8CLF - chains B and E of the 6 polymer chains in the assembly; structure by X-ray diffraction, 2.70 A resolution.

[Chain B]
Name: Tubulin beta-2B chain
Organism: Bos taurus
UniProt: Q6B856 (TBB2B_BOVIN); the author numbering skips numbers that UniProt does not, so the offset changes along the chain: 1-42 = UniProt 1-42; 45-360 = UniProt 43-358; 369-441 = UniProt 359-431
Chain sequence (431 residues; numbered 1 to 441; 10 numbers in that range are skipped by the numbering (no residue carries them; nothing is unmodelled there); the number before each row is that of its first residue):
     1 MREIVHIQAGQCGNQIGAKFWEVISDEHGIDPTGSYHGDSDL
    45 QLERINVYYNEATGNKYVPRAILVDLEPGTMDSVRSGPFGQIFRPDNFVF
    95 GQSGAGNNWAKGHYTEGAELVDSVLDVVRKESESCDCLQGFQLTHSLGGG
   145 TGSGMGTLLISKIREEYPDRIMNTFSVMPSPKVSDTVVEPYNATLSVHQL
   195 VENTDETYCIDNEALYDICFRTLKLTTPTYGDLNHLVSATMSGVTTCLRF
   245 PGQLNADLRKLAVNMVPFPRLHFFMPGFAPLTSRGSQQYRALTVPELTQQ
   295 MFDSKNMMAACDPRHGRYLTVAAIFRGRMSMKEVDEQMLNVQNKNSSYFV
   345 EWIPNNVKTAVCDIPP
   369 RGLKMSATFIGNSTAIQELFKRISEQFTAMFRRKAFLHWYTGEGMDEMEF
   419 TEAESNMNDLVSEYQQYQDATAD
Disordered / not traced: 439-441
Small-molecule neighbours:
  - GDP (guanosine-5'-diphosphate): Gly10, Gln11, Cys12, Gln15, Ile16, Asp69, Asn101, Ser140, Gly142, Gly143, Gly144, Thr145, Gly146, Ser147, Val171, Pro173, Val177, Asp179, Glu183, Asn206, Leu209, Tyr224, Leu227, Asn228
  - V1O (5-[[4-(2-bromoethyl)-3,5-dimethoxy-phenyl]diazenyl]-2-methoxy-phenol): Tyr202, Gly237, Val238, Cys241, Leu242, Leu248, Ala250, Lys254, Leu255, Asn258, Met259, Thr314, Val315, Ala316, Ala317, Ile318, Lys352, Thr376, Ile378
Curated features (UniProtKB/Swiss-Prot):
  - motif: Met1 to Ile4 (MREI motif)
  - binding site (GTP): Gln11, Glu71, Ser140, Gly144, Thr145, Gly146, Asn206, Asn228
  - binding site (Mg(2+)): Glu71
  - modified residue: Ser40 (Phosphoserine), Thr57 (Phosphothreonine), Lys60 (N6-acetyllysine), Ser174 (Phosphoserine), Thr287 (Phosphothreonine), Thr292 (Phosphothreonine), Arg320 (Omega-N-methylarginine)
  - cross-link (Glycyl lysine isopeptide (Lys-Gly)): Lys60 (interchain with G-Cter in ubiquitin), Lys326 (interchain with G-Cter in ubiquitin)
From the paper describing this entry:
  - conformationally variable residues (side-chain flip): Asn249

[Chain E]
Name: Stathmin-4
Organism: synthetic construct
Chain sequence (121 residues; numbered 6 to 141; 15 numbers in that range are skipped by the numbering (no residue carries them; nothing is unmodelled there); the number before each row is that of its first residue):
     6 MEVIELNKCTSGQSFEVILKPPS
    44 DPSLEEIQKKLEAAEERRKYQEAELLKHLAEKREHEREVIQKAIEENNNF
    94 IKMAKEKLAQKMESNKENREAHLAAMLERLQEKDKHAEEVRKNKELKE

[Interface between chain B and chain E]
Pairs across the interface - 24 pairs, chain B then chain E:
  Tyr108(B) - His78(E)  hydrogen bond
  Tyr108(B) - Glu79(E)
  Tyr108(B) - Val82(E)  hydrophobic
  Tyr108(B) - Ile83(E)
  Leu152(B) - Glu79(E)
  Ser155(B) - Leu72(E)
  Ser155(B) - Arg76(E)  hydrogen bond
  Lys156(B) - Arg76(E)
  Arg158(B) - Leu68(E)
  Arg158(B) - Leu72(E)
  Glu159(B) - Leu69(E)
  Glu159(B) - Leu72(E)
  Glu159(B) - Arg76(E)  salt bridge
  Pro162(B) - Glu65(E)
  Glu196(B) - His71(E)
  Glu196(B) - Lys75(E)
  Thr409(B) - Glu89(E)
  Glu411(B) - Val82(E)
  Glu411(B) - Ala86(E)
  Gly412(B) - Val82(E)
  Gly412(B) - Lys85(E)
  Gly412(B) - Ala86(E)
  Asp414(B) - Lys85(E)  salt bridge
  Glu417(B) - His78(E)  salt bridge
Interface residues without a listed pair, chain B (18 interface residues in all): His107, Thr109, Ala112, Asn197, Met413

[Overview]
18 residues of chain B face 14 of chain E across their interface; the contacts include 2 hydrogen bonds and 3
salt bridges. Polar pairs include Glu159(B)-Arg76(E), Asp414(B)-Lys85(E) and Glu417(B)-His78(E). Chain B binds
GDP and compound V1O. UniProt lists 8 GTP-binding residues and Mg2+-binding residue Glu71(B) on chain B. The
paper reports conformational variability at Asn249(B).
Chain B is Tubulin beta-2B chain (Bos taurus) and chain E is Stathmin-4 (synthetic construct); the structure,
Z-SolQ2Br bound to tubulin (T2R-TTL) complex, was determined by X-ray diffraction together with 8CL9, 8CLB,
8CLC, 8CLD, 8CLE, 8CLG and 8CLH from the same study.
